PDB entry 6Y5D | electron microscopy, 4.10 A resolution (low resolution: residue-level contacts below are approximate; hydrogen-bond / salt-bridge calls are withheld) | chains F and I of the 22 polymer chains in the assembly

Chain F:
Molecule: Histone H4
Organism: Homo sapiens
UniProt: P62805 (H4_HUMAN); residue numbers follow UniProt; this construct covers 1-103
Chain sequence (103 residues; row label = number of the first residue in the row):
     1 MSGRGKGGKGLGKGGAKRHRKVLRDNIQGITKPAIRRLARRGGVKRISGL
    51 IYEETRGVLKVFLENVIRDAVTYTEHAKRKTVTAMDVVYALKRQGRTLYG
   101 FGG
Disordered / not traced: 1-20
Swiss-Prot annotation at these positions:
  - DNA-binding region: Lys-17 to Lys-21
  - modified residue: Ser-2 (N-acetylserine), Arg-4 (Asymmetric dimethylarginine), Lys-6 (N6-(2-hydroxyisobutyryl)lysine), Lys-9 (N6-(2-hydroxyisobutyryl)lysine), Lys-13 (N6-(2-hydroxyisobutyryl)lysine), Lys-17 (N6-(2-hydroxyisobutyryl)lysine), Lys-21 (N6,N6,N6-trimethyllysine), Lys-32 (N6-(2-hydroxyisobutyryl)lysine), Lys-45 (N6-(2-hydroxyisobutyryl)lysine), Ser-48 (Phosphoserine), Tyr-52 (Phosphotyrosine), Lys-60 (N6-(2-hydroxyisobutyryl)lysine), Lys-78 (N6-(2-hydroxyisobutyryl)lysine), Lys-80 (N6-(2-hydroxyisobutyryl)lysine), Thr-81 (Phosphothreonine), Tyr-89 (Phosphotyrosine), Lys-92 (N6-(2-hydroxyisobutyryl)lysine)
  - cross-link (Glycyl lysine isopeptide (Lys-Gly)): Lys-13 (interchain with G-Cter in SUMO2), Lys-21 (interchain with G-Cter in SUMO2), Lys-32 (interchain with G-Cter in SUMO2), Lys-60 (interchain with G-Cter in SUMO2), Lys-80 (interchain with G-Cter in SUMO2), Lys-92 (interchain with G-Cter in SUMO2)
  - natural variant: Lys-32 (K32T: In TEBIVANED3), Pro-33 (P33A: In TEBIVANED1; P33L: In TEBIVANED1; P33R: In TEBIVANED3), Arg-36 (R36W: In TEBIVANED3), Leu-38 (L38P: In TEBIVANED3), Arg-41 (R41C: In TEBIVANED2 and TEBIVANED3; uncertain significance; R41H: Found in a patient with a neurodevelopmental disorder; uncertain significance; R41L: In TEBIVANED4), Arg-46 (R46C: In TEBIVANED3), Glu-64 (E64Q: In a breast cancer sample), His-76 (H76R: In TEBIVANED4), Lys-92 (K92E: In TEBIVANED2; K92Q: In TEBIVANED1; K92R: In TEBIVANED1), Gly-95 (G95R: Found in a patient with a neurodevelopmental disorder; uncertain significance), Tyr-99 (Y99H: In TEBIVANED3)
  - mutagenesis: Lys-13 (K13A: Impaired methylation by N6AMT1), Lys-32 (K32R: Abolished ufmylation)

Chain I:
Molecule: 153-nt DNA strand
Sequence (153 nucleotides; row label = number of the first residue in the row):
     1 ATCCTGGAGAATCCCGGTGCCGAGGCCGCTCAATTGGTCGTAGACAGCTC
    51 TAGCACCGCTTAAACGCACGTACGCGCTGTCCCCCGCGTTTTAACCGCCA
   101 AGGGGATTACTCCCTAGTCTCCAGGCACGTGTCAGATATATACATCCTGT
   151 GAT

Chain F / chain I interface:
Contacting residue pairs - 10 pairs, chain F then chain I:
  Arg-36(F) / DC85(I)
  Arg-46(F) / DC84(I)
  Arg-46(F) / DC85(I)
  Ile-47(F) / DC84(I)
  Ile-47(F) / DC85(I)
  Gly-49(F) / DC84(I)
  Arg-79(F) / DG105(I)
  Lys-80(F) / DG104(I)
  Lys-80(F) / DG105(I)
  Thr-81(F) / DG105(I)
Also at the interface, not in a pair above, chain F (11 interface residues in all): Arg-40, Lys-45, Ser-48, Tyr-52

Summary:
11 residues of chain F and 4 residues of chain I are in contact. Curated annotation (UniProt) lists a
DNA-binding region and 2 mutagenesis sites on chain F.
Here chain F is Histone H4 (Homo sapiens) and chain I is a 153-nt DNA strand. Entry 6Y5D (Structure of human
cGAS (K394E) bound to the nucleosome) was determined by electron microscopy (same publication as 6Y5E).
